3GUR - chains A and B; structure by X-ray diffraction, 2.50 A resolution.

# Chain A (and B)
Protein: Glutathione S-transferase Mu 2
Organism: Homo sapiens
Notes: EC 2.5.1.18; chain B of this document is another copy of the same molecule, construct and numbering; everything in this record applies to it too
UniProtKB: P28161 (GSTM2_HUMAN); residues 1-217 here correspond to UniProt positions 2-218 (UniProt number = residue number + 1)
Chain sequence (217 residues; numbered 1 to 217; the number before each row is that of its first residue):
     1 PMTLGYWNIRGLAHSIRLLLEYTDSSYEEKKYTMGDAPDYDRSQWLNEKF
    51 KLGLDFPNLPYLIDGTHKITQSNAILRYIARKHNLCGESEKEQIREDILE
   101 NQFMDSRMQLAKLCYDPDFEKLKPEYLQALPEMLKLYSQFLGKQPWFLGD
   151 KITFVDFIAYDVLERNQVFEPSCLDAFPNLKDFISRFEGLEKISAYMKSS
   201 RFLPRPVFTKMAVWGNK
Residues lining bound ligands: BYG (L-gamma-glutamyl-S-{(4R)-4-[(6-hydroxyhexyl)sulfanyl]-7-nitro-4,5-dihydro-2,1,3-benzoxadiazol-4-yl}-L-cysteinylglycine): Tyr6, Trp7, Ile9, Gly11, Leu12, Met34, Arg42, Trp45, Lys49, Asn58, Leu59, Pro60, Gln71, Ser72, Met104, Arg107, Ala111, Tyr115, Arg165, Phe208, Thr209, Met211
Curated features (UniProtKB/Swiss-Prot):
  - binding site (glutathione): Tyr6, Trp7, Arg42 to Trp45, Lys49, Asn58, Leu59, Gln71, Ser72
  - binding site (substrate): Tyr115
  - site: Thr209 (Important for substrate specificity)
  - modified residue (Phosphoserine): Ser26, Ser43
Reported in the primary citation:
  - binding site for BYG: Leu12, Tyr115, Arg165

# How chain A and chain B interact
Residue-residue contacts (54; chain A residue first):
  Asp55(A) with Leu136(B); Phe140(B)
  Phe56(A) with Ile98(B), hydrophobic; Leu99(B), hydrophobic; Gln102(B); Leu136(B); Tyr137(B), hydrophobic; Phe140(B), hydrophobic
  Asn58(A) with Gln102(B)
  His67(A) with Ile94(B)
  Ile69(A) with Ile98(B), hydrophobic
  Thr70(A) with Ile98(B)
  Gln71(A) with Ile98(B); Asn101(B); Gln102(B), hydrogen bond; Asp105(B), hydrogen bond
  Asn73(A) with Asn101(B), hydrogen bond
  Ala74(A) with Asp97(B); Ile98(B)
  Arg77(A) with Arg77(B); Asp97(B), salt bridge
  Tyr78(A) with Glu90(B); Ile94(B), hydrophobic
  Arg81(A) with Glu90(B), salt bridge; Gln93(B); Ile94(B); Asp97(B), salt bridge
  Glu90(A) with Tyr78(B); Arg81(B), salt bridge
  Gln93(A) with Arg81(B)
  Ile94(A) with His67(B); Ile69(B), hydrophobic; Tyr78(B), hydrophobic; Arg81(B)
  Asp97(A) with Ala74(B); Arg77(B); Arg81(B), salt bridge
  Ile98(A) with Phe56(B), hydrophobic; Ile69(B), hydrophobic; Thr70(B); Gln71(B); Ala74(B)
  Leu99(A) with Phe56(B), hydrophobic
  Asn101(A) with Gln71(B); Asn73(B), hydrogen bond
  Gln102(A) with Phe56(B); Gln71(B), hydrogen bond
  Asp105(A) with Gln71(B), hydrogen bond
  Glu132(A) with Phe50(B)
  Leu136(A) with Asp55(B); Phe56(B), hydrophobic
  Tyr137(A) with Phe56(B), hydrophobic
  Phe140(A) with Asp55(B); Phe56(B), hydrophobic
Interface residues without a listed pair, chain A (29 interface residues in all): Phe50, Pro57, Lys68, Met108
Interface residues without a listed pair, chain B (30 interface residues in all): Pro57, Asn58, Lys68, Arg95, Met108, Glu132

# Summary
The interface between chain A and chain B involves 29 residues on one side and 30 on the other, with 6
hydrogen bonds and 5 salt bridges. Among the polar pairs are Arg77(A)-Asp97(B), Arg81(A)-Glu90(B) and
Arg81(A)-Asp97(B). Bound to chain A: compound BYG. From the paper: a binding site for BYG at Leu12(A),
Tyr115(A) and Arg165(A).
Chain A and chain B are both Glutathione S-transferase Mu 2 (Homo sapiens); the structure, Crystal Structure
of mu class glutathione S-transferase (GSTM2-2) in complex with glutathione and
6-(7-Nitro-2,1,3-benzoxadiazol-4-ylthio)hexanol (NBDHEX), was determined by X-ray diffraction (same
publication as 3GUS and 3IE3).
